Entry 4JTX (X-ray diffraction, 3.00 A resolution); this record covers chains A and F of the 6 polymer chains in the assembly.

# Chain A
Protein: Hemagglutinin
Source organism: Influenza A virus
UniProt: C3W5S1 (C3W5S1_I09A0); residues 7-328 here correspond to UniProt positions 18-339 (UniProt number = residue number + 11)
Sequence (323 residues; row label = number of the first residue in the row):
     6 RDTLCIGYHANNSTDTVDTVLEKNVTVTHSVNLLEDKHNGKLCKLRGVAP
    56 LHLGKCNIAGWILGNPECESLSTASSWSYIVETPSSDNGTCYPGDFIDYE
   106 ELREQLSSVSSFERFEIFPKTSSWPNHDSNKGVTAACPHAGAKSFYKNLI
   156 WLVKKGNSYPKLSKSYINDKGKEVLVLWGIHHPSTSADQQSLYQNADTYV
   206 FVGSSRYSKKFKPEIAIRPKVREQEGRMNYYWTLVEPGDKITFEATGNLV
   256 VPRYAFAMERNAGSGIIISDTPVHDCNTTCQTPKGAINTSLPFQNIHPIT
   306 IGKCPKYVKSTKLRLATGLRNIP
Cystine bridges: Cys48-Cys281, Cys61-Cys73, Cys96-Cys142, Cys285-Cys309
Covalently attached groups: N-acetylglucosamine (NAG) linked to Asn17, Asn93
Sequence notes: expression tag (6); engineered mutation Glu228 (Asp239 in C3W5S1)

# Chain F
Protein: Hemagglutinin
Source organism: Influenza A virus
UniProt: C3W5S1 (C3W5S1_I09A0); residues 1-166 here correspond to UniProt positions 345-510 (UniProt number = residue number + 344)
Sequence (166 residues; numbered 1 to 166; the number before each row is that of its first residue):
     1 GLFGAIAGFIEGGWTGMVDGWYGYHHQNEQGSGYAADLKSTQNAIDEITN
    51 KVNSVIEKMNTQFTAVGKEFNHLEKRIENLNKKVDDGFLDIWTYNAELLV
   101 LLENERTLDYHDSNVKNLYEKVRSQLKNNAKEIGNGCFEFYHKCDNTCME
   151 SVKNGTYDYPKYSEEA
Unresolved in the structure: 1, 163-166
Cystine bridges: Cys144-Cys148

# How chain A and chain F interact
Contacting residue pairs (15; chain A residue first):
  Asp103(A) - Leu73(F)
  Glu105(A) - Arg76(F)
  Glu106(A) - His72(F)
  Glu106(A) - Leu73(F)
  Glu106(A) - Glu74(F)
  Glu106(A) - Lys75(F)  hydrogen bond (side chain-backbone)
  Glu106(A) - Arg76(F)  salt bridge
  Glu109(A) - Lys75(F)
  Glu109(A) - Arg76(F)
  Glu109(A) - Asn79(F)  hydrogen bond
  Gln110(A) - His72(F)  hydrogen bond (side chain-backbone)
  Gln110(A) - Lys75(F)
  Arg211(A) - His72(F)
  Trp237(A) - Leu73(F)  hydrophobic
  Lys311(A) - Asp90(F)  salt bridge
Interface residues without a listed pair, chain A (9 interface residues in all): Phe298
Interface residues without a listed pair, chain F (8 interface residues in all): Tyr94

# Overview
9 residues of chain A face 8 of chain F across their interface, with 3 hydrogen bonds and 2 salt bridges.
Polar contacts include Glu106(A)-Arg76(F), Lys311(A)-Asp90(F) and Glu106(A)-Lys75(F). Covalently linked
N-acetylglucosamine: at Asn17(A) and Asn93(A).
Here chain A is Hemagglutinin and chain F is Hemagglutinin, both from Influenza A virus. Entry 4JTX (Crystal
structure of 2009 pandemic influenza virus hemagglutinin mutant D225E) was determined by X-ray diffraction
(same publication as 4JTV, 4JU0, 4JUG, 4JUH and 4JUJ).
